PDB entry 2XSH | X-ray diffraction, 2.29 A resolution | chains A and C of the 6 polymer chains in the assembly

# Chain A (and C)
Name: Biphenyl dioxygenase subunit alpha
Source organism: Burkholderia xenovorans
Notes: EC 1.14.12.18; chain C of this document is another copy of the same molecule, construct and numbering; everything in this record applies to it too
UniProt: P37333 (BPHA_BURXL); numbering as in UniProt (aligned over 1-459)
Amino-acid sequence (459 residues; numbered 1 to 459; the number before each row is that of its first residue):
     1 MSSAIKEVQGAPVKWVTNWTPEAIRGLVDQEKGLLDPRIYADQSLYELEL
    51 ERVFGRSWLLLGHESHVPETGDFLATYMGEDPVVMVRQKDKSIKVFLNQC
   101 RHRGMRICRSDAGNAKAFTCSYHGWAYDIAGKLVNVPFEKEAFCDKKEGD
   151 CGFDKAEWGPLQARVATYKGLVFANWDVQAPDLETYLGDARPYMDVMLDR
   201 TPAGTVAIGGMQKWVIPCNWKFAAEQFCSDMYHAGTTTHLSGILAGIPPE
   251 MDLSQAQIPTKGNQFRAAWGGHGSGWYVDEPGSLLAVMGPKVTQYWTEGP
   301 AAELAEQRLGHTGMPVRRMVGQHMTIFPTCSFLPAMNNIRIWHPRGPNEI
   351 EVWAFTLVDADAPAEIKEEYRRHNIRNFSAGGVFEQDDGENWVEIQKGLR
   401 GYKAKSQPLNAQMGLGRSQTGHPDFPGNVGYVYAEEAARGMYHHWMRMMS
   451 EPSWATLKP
Not modelled in the structure: 1-17, 144-152
Sequence notes: engineered mutation A335 (Thr in P37333), M336 (Phe in P37333)
Ion coordination: 2Fe-2S cluster Fe: C100, H102, C120, H123
Residues lining bound ligands:
  - 2,6-dichlorobiphenyl (DC5): Q226, F227, D230, M231, H233, A234, H239, S283, V287, G321, Q322, H323, L333, M336, F384
  - Fe2+ (FE2): Q226, H233, H239, D388
  - 2Fe-2S cluster (FES): C100, H102, R103, G104, M105, C120, Y122, H123, G124, W125
Swiss-Prot annotation at these positions:
  - binding site ([2Fe-2S] cluster): C100, H102, C120, H123
  - binding site (Fe cation): H233, H239
Reported in the primary citation:
  - binding site for 2,6-dichlorobiphenyl: Q226, F227, M231, H233, H239, V287, G321, H323, L333, M336, F384
  - conformationally variable residues (loop rearrangement): H233 to H239, Y277 to V278, E280 to S283, V320 to Q322, D388, K403 to A411, G427 to Y433

# Chain A / chain C interface
Contacting residue pairs (78; chain A residue first):
  L34(A) - W158(C)  hydrophobic
  L35(A) - R103(C)
  Y40(A) - R103(C)
  E225(A) - R103(C)  salt bridge
  Q226(A) - Y122(C)  hydrogen bond
  D230(A) - Y122(C)
  D230(A) - H123(C)  salt bridge
  Y232(A) - H123(C)
  Y232(A) - W125(C)
  Y232(A) - V136(C)
  Y232(A) - P137(C)  hydrogen bond (side chain-backbone)
  Y232(A) - F138(C)  hydrophobic
  H233(A) - Y122(C)
  H233(A) - H123(C)
  G235(A) - F138(C)
  T236(A) - Y122(C)
  T236(A) - H123(C)
  T236(A) - P137(C)
  T237(A) - C120(C)  hydrogen bond (side chain-backbone)
  T237(A) - S121(C)  hydrogen bond (side chain-backbone)
  T237(A) - Y122(C)  hydrogen bond (side chain-backbone)
  T237(A) - H123(C)
  T237(A) - G124(C)  hydrogen bond (side chain-backbone)
  T238(A) - S121(C)  hydrogen bond (backbone-backbone)
  T238(A) - Y122(C)  hydrogen bond (side chain-backbone)
  T260(A) - F138(C)
  E390(A) - R109(C)  salt bridge
  N391(A) - M105(C)
  N391(A) - S121(C)  hydrogen bond
  N391(A) - Y122(C)
  W392(A) - Y122(C)  hydrogen bond
  E394(A) - M105(C)
  E394(A) - R106(C)  salt bridge
  I395(A) - R103(C)
  I395(A) - G104(C)
  I395(A) - M105(C)
  I395(A) - Y122(C)  hydrophobic
  K397(A) - Y77(C)
  K397(A) - R106(C)
  L399(A) - Q99(C)
  R400(A) - E80(C)
  G401(A) - E80(C)  hydrogen bond (backbone-backbone)
  G401(A) - D81(C)
  Y402(A) - L50(C)
  Y402(A) - E51(C)  hydrogen bond
  Y402(A) - D81(C)  hydrogen bond (backbone-side chain)
  K403(A) - D81(C)  hydrogen bond (backbone-side chain)
  K403(A) - L97(C)
  K403(A) - L161(C)
  K403(A) - W176(C)
  A404(A) - D81(C)  hydrogen bond (backbone-side chain)
  A404(A) - Q99(C)  hydrogen bond (backbone-side chain)
  Q407(A) - R101(C)
  Q407(A) - L161(C)
  P408(A) - R101(C)  hydrogen bond (backbone-side chain)
  P408(A) - W158(C)
  L409(A) - R101(C)
  L409(A) - H102(C)
  L409(A) - G104(C)
  N410(A) - R101(C)  hydrogen bond (backbone-backbone)
  N410(A) - H102(C)  hydrogen bond (backbone-backbone)
  N410(A) - R103(C)  hydrogen bond (backbone-side chain)
  N410(A) - F143(C)
  N410(A) - F153(C)
  N410(A) - W158(C)
  Q412(A) - F143(C)
  Q412(A) - F153(C)
  M413(A) - A142(C)  hydrophobic
  M413(A) - F143(C)
  G414(A) - A142(C)  hydrogen bond (backbone-backbone)
  R417(A) - K140(C)
  R417(A) - E141(C)
  R417(A) - A142(C)
  R417(A) - F143(C)
  Y433(A) - F138(C)  hydrophobic
  Y433(A) - A142(C)
  E435(A) - H102(C)  salt bridge
  E435(A) - R103(C)  salt bridge
Interface residues without a listed pair, chain A (39 interface residues in all): F222, G398, A411, Y431
Interface residues without a listed pair, chain C (35 interface residues in all): G55, P82, C100, R345

# In short
39 residues of chain A face 35 of chain C across their interface, with 21 hydrogen bonds and 6 salt bridges.
Polar contacts include E225(A)-R103(C), D230(A)-H123(C) and E390(A)-R109(C). From the paper: a binding site
for 2,6-dichlorobiphenyl at Q226(A), F227(A) and M231(A) among others; conformational variability at H233(A),
Y277(A) and E280(A) among others.
Chain A and chain C are both Biphenyl dioxygenase subunit alpha (Burkholderia xenovorans); the structure,
Crystal structure of P4 variant of biphenyl dioxygenase from burkholderia xenovorans LB400 in complex with 2,6
..., was determined by X-ray diffraction, deposited together with 2XR8, 2XRX and 2XSO.
